PDB entry 6O6P | X-ray diffraction, 3.85 A resolution | chains A and C of the 4 polymer chains in the assembly

# Chain A
Molecule: TetR family transcriptional regulator
From: Mycobacterium tuberculosis
UniProt: O05858 (O05858_MYCTU); residues 1-228 here = UniProt positions 1-228
Amino-acid sequence (248 residues; each row starts with the number of its first residue; numbers below 1 keep their minus sign (Met-19 is residue -19)):
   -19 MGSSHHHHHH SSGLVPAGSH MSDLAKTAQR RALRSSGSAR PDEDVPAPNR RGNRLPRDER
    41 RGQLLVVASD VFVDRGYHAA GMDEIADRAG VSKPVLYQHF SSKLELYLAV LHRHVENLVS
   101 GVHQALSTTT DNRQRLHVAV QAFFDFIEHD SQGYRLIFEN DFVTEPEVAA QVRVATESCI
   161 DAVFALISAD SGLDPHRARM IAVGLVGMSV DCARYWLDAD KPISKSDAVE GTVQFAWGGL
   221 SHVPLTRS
Not modelled in the structure: -19 to 36, 225-228
Differences from the reference sequence: expression tag (-19 to 0)
UniProt features mapped onto this chain:
  - DNA-binding region: Gly61 to Phe80 (H-T-H motif)

# Chain C
Molecule: DNA-forward
Sequence (25 nucleotides; numbered 1 to 25; the number before each row is that of its first residue):
     1 TACCCGTACG TAGAACTCGC CAGTA
Not modelled in the structure: 1-2

# Interface between chain A and chain C
Residue-residue contacts - 11 pairs, chain A then chain C:
  Ala60(A) - DA15(C)  phosphate contact
  Gly61(A) - DA15(C)  phosphate contact
  Met62(A) - DA15(C)  hydrogen bond to the phosphate
  Lys73(A) - DC16(C)  base contact
  Lys73(A) - DT17(C)  base contact
  Pro74(A) - DC18(C)  base contact
  Tyr77(A) - DA15(C)  sugar contact
  Tyr77(A) - DC16(C)  phosphate contact
  Ser82(A) - DC16(C)  phosphate contact
  Lys83(A) - DA15(C)  salt bridge to the phosphate
  Lys83(A) - DC16(C)  phosphate contact
Interface residues without a listed pair, chain A (10 interface residues in all): Asp63, Ser81

# In short
The interface between chain A and chain C involves 10 residues on one side and 4 on the other; the contacts
include 1 hydrogen bond and 1 salt bridge. Polar pairs include Met62(A)-DA15(C) and Lys83(A)-DA15(C).
Here chain A is TetR family transcriptional regulator (Mycobacterium tuberculosis) and chain C is DNA-forward.
Entry 6O6P (Structure of the regulator FasR from Mycobacterium tuberculosis in complex with DNA) was
determined by X-ray diffraction together with 6O6N and 6O6O from the same study.
